Entry 3BGI (X-ray diffraction, 1.80 A resolution); this record covers chain A.

# Chain A
Protein: Thiopurine S-methyltransferase
From: Mus musculus
Notes: EC 2.1.1.67
UniProt: O55060 (TPMT_MOUSE); residues 1-240 here = UniProt positions 1-240
Sequence (260 residues; numbered -19 to 240; the number before each row is that of its first residue; numbers below 1 keep their minus sign (Met-19 is residue -19)):
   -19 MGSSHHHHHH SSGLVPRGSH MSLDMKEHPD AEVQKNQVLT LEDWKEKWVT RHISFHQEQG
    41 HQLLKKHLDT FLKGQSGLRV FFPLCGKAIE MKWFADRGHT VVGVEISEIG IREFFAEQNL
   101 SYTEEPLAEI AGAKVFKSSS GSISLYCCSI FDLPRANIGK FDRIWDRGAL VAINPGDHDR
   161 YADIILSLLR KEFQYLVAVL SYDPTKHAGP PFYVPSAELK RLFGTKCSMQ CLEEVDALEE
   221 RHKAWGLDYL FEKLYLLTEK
Not modelled in the structure: -19 to 9
Construct notes: expression tag (-19 to 0)
Small-molecule neighbours: S-adenosylhomocysteine (SAH): Leu21, Trp24, Trp28, Ile33, Gln37, His41, Pro63, Leu64, Cys65, Gly66, Ala68, Val84, Glu85, Ile86, Ser87, Cys128, Ser129, Ile130, Phe131, Arg147, Gly148, Ala149, Ala152
Curated features (UniProtKB/Swiss-Prot):
  - binding site (S-adenosyl-L-methionine): Trp24 to Phe35, Leu64, Glu85, Ser129, Ile130, Arg147
  - binding site (substrate): Phe35
  - modified residue: Ser34 (Phosphoserine), Lys53 (N6-acetyllysine)
What the authors report for this chain:
  - binding site for S-adenosylhomocysteine: Trp28, Leu64, Glu85, Ile86, Ile130, Arg147
  - conformationally variable residues (loop rearrangement, order/disorder transition): Arg31 to Gln55, Glu220 to Trp225
  - mutagenesis - R147E: decreased catalytic activity on 6-mercaptopurine
  - mutagenesis - R147A, R147H, R221A, R221E, R221H: unchanged catalytic activity

# Overview
Ligands of chain A: S-adenosylhomocysteine. UniProt lists 17 S-adenosyl-L-methionine-binding residues and
substrate-binding residue Phe35. From the paper: a binding site for S-adenosylhomocysteine at Trp28, Leu64 and
Glu85 among others; R147E reduces catalytic activity on 6-mercaptopurine; 6 substitutions were tested in all.
Chain A is Thiopurine S-methyltransferase (Mus musculus); the structure, Thiopurine S-Methyltransferase, was
determined by X-ray diffraction together with 3BGD from the same study.
